9F5X - chains s and u of the 95 polymer chains in the assembly; structure by electron microscopy, 2.82 A resolution.

# Chain s
Molecule: Mitochondrial NADH:ubiquinone oxidoreductase 32 kDa subunit
From: Chlamydomonas reinhardtii
Notes: EC 1.6.5.3, 1.6.99.3
Reference sequence: Q6S7R7 (Q6S7R7_CHLRE); residues 1-312 here = UniProt positions 1-312
Chain sequence (312 residues; row label = number of the first residue in the row):
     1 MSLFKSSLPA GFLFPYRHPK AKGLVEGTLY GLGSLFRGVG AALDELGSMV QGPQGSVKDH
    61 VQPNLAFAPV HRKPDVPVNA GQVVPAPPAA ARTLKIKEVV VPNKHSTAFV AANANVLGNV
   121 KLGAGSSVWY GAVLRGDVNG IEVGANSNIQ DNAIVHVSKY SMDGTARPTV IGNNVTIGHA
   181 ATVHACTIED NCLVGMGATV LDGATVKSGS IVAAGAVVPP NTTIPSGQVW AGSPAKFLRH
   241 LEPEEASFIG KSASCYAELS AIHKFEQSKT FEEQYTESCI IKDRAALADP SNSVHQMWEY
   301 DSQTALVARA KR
Ion coordination: Zn2+: His156, His184
Small-molecule neighbours:
  - crotonyl coenzyme A (COO): Gln150, Thr176, Gly178, His179, Leu193, Val194, Gly195, Met196, Ile211, Ala213, Ala214, Val229, Ala231, Leu238, Arg239, Phe248, Ser252, Tyr256
  - phosphatidylcholine (PC7; (7S)-4-hydroxy-N,N,N-trimethyl-9-oxo-7-[(palmitoyloxy)methyl]-3,5,8-trioxa-4-phosphahexacosan-1-aminium 4-oxide): His18, Leu24, Val25, Glu26, Thr28, Leu29, Tyr30, Phe36

# Chain u
Molecule: CAG1
From: Chlamydomonas reinhardtii
Reference sequence: A8JHY4 (A8JHY4_CHLRE); residue numbers follow UniProt; this construct covers 1-229
Chain sequence (229 residues; numbered 1 to 229; the number before each row is that of its first residue):
     1 MNPINGLKTI LHRVGFAMRE SGQALERVGC RLQGVYSFEE KLNRHATVLP MRHNVPSLDK
    61 TSWVAPSGMV SGSVTLGENS SVWYGAIVRG DFQPVVVGSN SNIQDAAYVG ATSEFSGPVT
   121 IGDNVSVGHG AVLKGCTVGD NVLIGMNSII SEHAEIQSGA VIAAGSYVEE GTTVPSGEVW
   181 AGSPAKKLRD VRAGEAEYLK SLPGRYTELA GEHKGIMKVL KMKQAEYFA
Disordered / not traced: 1
Small-molecule neighbours: phosphatidylcholine (PC7; (7S)-4-hydroxy-N,N,N-trimethyl-9-oxo-7-[(palmitoyloxy)methyl]-3,5,8-trioxa-4-phosphahexacosan-1-aminium 4-oxide): Val28, Arg31, Leu32, Gln33, Gly34

# How chain s and chain u interact
Residue-residue contacts - 91 pairs, chain s then chain u:
  Pro15(s) - Tyr36(u)
  Tyr16(s) - Tyr36(u)  hydrogen bond (backbone-backbone)
  Arg17(s) - Gly34(u)
  Arg17(s) - Val35(u)
  Arg17(s) - Ser37(u)
  His18(s) - Gly34(u)  hydrogen bond (backbone-backbone)
  Leu29(s) - Leu32(u)
  Tyr30(s) - Gln33(u)
  Gly33(s) - Gly29(u)
  Gly33(s) - Leu32(u)
  Ser34(s) - Gln33(u)
  Phe36(s) - Leu25(u)  hydrophobic
  Phe36(s) - Val28(u)  hydrophobic
  Phe36(s) - Gly29(u)
  Arg37(s) - Glu26(u)
  Arg37(s) - Gly29(u)
  Arg37(s) - Cys30(u)
  Arg37(s) - Gln33(u)  hydrogen bond
  Val39(s) - Leu25(u)  hydrophobic
  Gly40(s) - Gly22(u)
  Leu43(s) - Met18(u)
  Leu43(s) - Gly22(u)
  Asp44(s) - Arg19(u)  salt bridge
  Asp44(s) - Gln23(u)  hydrogen bond
  Leu46(s) - Met18(u)  hydrophobic
  Gly47(s) - Gly15(u)
  Gly47(s) - Met18(u)
  Gly47(s) - Arg19(u)
  Ser48(s) - Arg19(u)
  Val50(s) - Leu11(u)
  Val50(s) - Met18(u)  hydrophobic
  Gln51(s) - Leu11(u)
  Gln51(s) - His12(u)  hydrogen bond
  Gln51(s) - Phe16(u)
  Gln51(s) - Arg19(u)  hydrogen bond
  Gln54(s) - His12(u)  hydrogen bond
  Gln54(s) - Arg52(u)
  Gln54(s) - His53(u)
  Gln54(s) - Val55(u)
  Val57(s) - Val48(u)
  His60(s) - Phe228(u)
  Val61(s) - Gln224(u)
  Gln62(s) - His45(u)  hydrogen bond (side chain-backbone)
  Gln62(s) - Thr47(u)
  Gln62(s) - Pro66(u)
  Gln62(s) - Gln224(u)  hydrogen bond (backbone-side chain)
  Pro63(s) - Pro66(u)  hydrophobic
  Pro63(s) - Lys221(u)
  Pro63(s) - Gln224(u)
  Leu65(s) - Tyr84(u)  hydrophobic
  Leu65(s) - Met217(u)  hydrophobic
  Leu65(s) - Leu220(u)  hydrophobic
  Pro69(s) - Ile216(u)
  Pro69(s) - Leu220(u)
  His71(s) - Glu212(u)  hydrogen bond (side chain-backbone)
  His71(s) - Ile216(u)
  Lys73(s) - Glu212(u)  salt bridge
  Ala89(s) - Glu226(u)
  Ala90(s) - Val219(u)  hydrophobic
  Thr93(s) - Met222(u)
  Leu94(s) - Lys218(u)
  Leu94(s) - Val219(u)  hydrophobic
  Asn115(s) - Ser67(u)  hydrogen bond
  Asn115(s) - Tyr84(u)
  Leu117(s) - Tyr84(u)
  Leu117(s) - His213(u)
  Val133(s) - Asp105(u)
  Arg135(s) - Trp83(u)
  Arg135(s) - Tyr84(u)
  Arg135(s) - Asp105(u)  salt bridge
  Arg135(s) - His129(u)
  Arg135(s) - Tyr206(u)  hydrogen bond
  Asp137(s) - Leu209(u)
  Asp137(s) - His213(u)  salt bridge
  Val138(s) - Leu209(u)  hydrophobic
  Ile154(s) - Asp105(u)
  Ile154(s) - His129(u)
  Ile154(s) - Gly130(u)
  His156(s) - His129(u)
  Tyr160(s) - Leu202(u)  hydrophobic
  Tyr160(s) - Arg205(u)
  Ser161(s) - Tyr198(u)
  Thr182(s) - Met146(u)
  Thr182(s) - Asn147(u)  hydrogen bond
  His184(s) - His129(u)
  His184(s) - Met146(u)
  Thr199(s) - Asn147(u)  hydrogen bond
  Phe271(s) - Tyr36(u)
  Phe271(s) - Glu40(u)
  Tyr275(s) - Tyr36(u)
  Tyr275(s) - Glu39(u)
Interface residues without a listed pair, chain s (59 interface residues in all): Leu32, Ala41, Pro53, Gly55, Val70, Pro87, Val99, Met162, Ala198, Leu201, Val217
Interface residues without a listed pair, chain u (64 interface residues in all): Ser21, Leu42, Ala46, Pro50, Gly85, Ala106, Ala164, Gly165, Glu195, Gly215, Lys223

# Overview
59 residues of chain s and 64 residues of chain u are in contact, with 14 hydrogen bonds and 4 salt bridges.
Polar pairs include Asp44(s)-Arg19(u), Lys73(s)-Glu212(u) and Arg135(s)-Asp105(u). Phosphatidylcholine is
bound between chain s and chain u. Chain s binds crotonyl coenzyme A.
Here chain s is Mitochondrial NADH:ubiquinone oxidoreductase 32 kDa subunit and chain u is CAG1, both from
Chlamydomonas reinhardtii. Entry 9F5X (Structure of the Chlamydomonas reinhardtii respiratory supercomplex I1
III2 IV2) was determined by electron microscopy (same publication as 9F5Y, 9F5Z, 9F60, 9F61 and 9F62).
